PDB entry 3MMA | X-ray diffraction, 2.30 A resolution | chains A and B of the 4 polymer chains in the assembly

Chain A:
Protein: Sulfite reductase, dissimilatory-type subunit alpha
Source organism: Archaeoglobus fulgidus
Notes: EC 1.8.99.3
Reference sequence: Q59109 (DSRA_ARCFU); residues 0-417 here correspond to UniProt positions 1-418 (UniProt number = residue number + 1)
Amino-acid sequence (418 residues; row label = number of the first residue in the row; numbering starts at 0):
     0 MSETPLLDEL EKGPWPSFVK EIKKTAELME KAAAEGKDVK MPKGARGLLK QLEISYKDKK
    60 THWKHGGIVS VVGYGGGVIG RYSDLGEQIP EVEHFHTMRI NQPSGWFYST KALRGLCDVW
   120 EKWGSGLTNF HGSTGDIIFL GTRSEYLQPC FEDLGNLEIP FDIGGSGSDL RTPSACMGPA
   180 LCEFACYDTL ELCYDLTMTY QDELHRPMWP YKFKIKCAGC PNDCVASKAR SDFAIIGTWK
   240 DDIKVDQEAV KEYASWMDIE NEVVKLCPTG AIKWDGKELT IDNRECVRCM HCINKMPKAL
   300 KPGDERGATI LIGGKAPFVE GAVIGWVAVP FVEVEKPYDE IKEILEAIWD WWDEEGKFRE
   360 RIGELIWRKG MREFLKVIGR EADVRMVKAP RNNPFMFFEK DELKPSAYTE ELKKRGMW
Disordered / not traced: 0
Bound ions: 4Fe-4S cluster Fe site 1: C175, C181, C219, C223; siroheme Fe near C223 (its only coordinating residue here); 4Fe-4S cluster Fe site 2: C266, C285, C288, C291
Ligand contacts:
  - 4Fe-4S cluster (SF4), molecule 1: C175, M176, G177, C181, F183, A184, A217, G218, C219, N221, D222, C223
  - 4Fe-4S cluster (SF4), molecule 2: I242, C266, P267, T268, A270, I271, I280, C285, V286, R287, C288, M289, H290, C291
  - siroheme (SRM), molecule 1: I78, R80, T96, R98, N128, G131, S132, T133, G134, D135, I137, Y210, K211, K213, K215, R229, K314, A315, P316, F317, R358, R360
  - siroheme (SRM), molecule 2: W105, C175, M176, C181, E182, F183, N221, D222, C223, V224, A225, N293

Chain B:
Protein: Sulfite reductase, dissimilatory-type subunit beta
Source organism: Archaeoglobus fulgidus
Notes: EC 1.8.99.3
Reference sequence: Q59110 (DSRB_ARCFU); residues 1-366 here = UniProt positions 1-366
Amino-acid sequence (366 residues; row label = number of the first residue in the row):
     1 MVVEGVKTDF GPPYFRDLLH PVIAKNYGKW KYHEVVKPGV IKRVAESGDV IYVVRFGTPR
    61 LLSIYTVREL CDIADKYSDG YLRWTSRNNV EFFVTDESKI DDLINEVQER VGFPCGGTWD
   121 AVKGEYGLSN IVHTQGWIHC HTPAIDASGI VKAVMDELYE YFTDHKLPAM CRISLACCAN
   181 MCGAVHASDI AIVGIHRTPP IPNDEAIRKT CEIPSTVAAC PTGALKPDMK NKTIKVDVEK
   241 CMYCGNCYTM CPGMPLFDPE NDGAAIMVGG KLSEARRMPE LSKVVVPWVP NEPPRWPTLV
   301 KYVKQILEAW AANANKHERL IEWVDRIGWE RFFELTGLEF TQHLIDDYRI TPYFYSEFRA
   361 STQFKW
Disordered / not traced: 1-3
Disulfide bonds: C211-C251
Bound ions: 4Fe-4S cluster Fe site 1: C140, C177, C178, C182; siroheme Fe near C182 (its only coordinating residue here); 4Fe-4S cluster Fe site 2: C220, C241, C244, C247
Ligand contacts:
  - 4Fe-4S cluster (SF4), molecule 1: T134, Q135, G136, C140, T142, P143, A176, C177, C178, N180, M181, C182
  - 4Fe-4S cluster (SF4), molecule 2: P200, A219, C220, P221, T222, A224, L225, V236, K240, C241, M242, Y243, C244, G245, N246, C247, L256
  - siroheme (SRM), molecule 1: H33, V35, I41, R43, R55, R83, T85, S86, R87, N89, E91, G117, T118, W119, A121, Y126, S129, M170, R172, K271, L272, S273, A275, R276, R319
  - siroheme (SRM), molecule 2: R60, T134, Q135, H139, C140, H141, T142, N180, M181, C182, G183, T249
Curated features (UniProtKB/Swiss-Prot):
  - binding site ([4Fe-4S] cluster): C140, C177, C178, C182, C220, C241, C244, C247
  - binding site (siroheme): C182

Interface between chain A and chain B:
Pairs across the interface (303):
  L5(A) with P294(B)
  E8(A) with P294(B); R295(B), hydrogen bond (backbone-side chain)
  L9(A) with G149(B); K152(B); P294(B); R295(B)
  K11(A) with K152(B), hydrogen bond (backbone-side chain); D156(B); R295(B), hydrogen bond (backbone-side chain)
  G12(A) with K152(B), hydrogen bond (backbone-side chain); D156(B)
  P13(A) with D156(B); Y159(B)
  W14(A) with G57(B); T58(B); N130(B); K152(B), hydrogen bond (backbone-side chain); M155(B), hydrophobic; D156(B), hydrogen bond (backbone-side chain); Y159(B); F162(B), hydrophobic
  P15(A) with P59(B); G112(B); F113(B), hydrophobic; P114(B)
  F17(A) with I138(B), hydrophobic; S148(B); G149(B)
  K19(A) with V111(B), hydrogen bond (side chain-backbone)
  E20(A) with P59(B); L61(B); L62(B); S63(B), hydrogen bond (side chain-backbone); T66(B), hydrogen bond; F113(B)
  I21(A) with L61(B), hydrophobic
  K23(A) with S63(B); T66(B), hydrogen bond; E69(B), salt bridge
  T24(A) with S63(B), hydrogen bond; Y65(B)
  L27(A) with Y65(B), hydrogen bond (backbone-side chain)
  M28(A) with Y65(B), hydrogen bond
  L47(A) with I138(B)
  L51(A) with W137(B); I138(B), hydrophobic
  S54(A) with W137(B)
  Y55(A) with W137(B), hydrophobic; D146(B), hydrogen bond; G149(B), hydrogen bond (side chain-backbone); P293(B); W296(B)
  D57(A) with P259(B)
  K58(A) with W137(B); P259(B); E260(B), salt bridge; N291(B); P293(B)
  K59(A) with W137(B)
  T60(A) with W137(B); C140(B), hydrogen bond (side chain-backbone); H141(B); P143(B); F257(B)
  W62(A) with W137(B), hydrogen bond (side chain-backbone); I138(B), hydrogen bond (side chain-backbone); H139(B); C140(B); H141(B)
  K63(A) with H141(B)
  H64(A) with H141(B); Y248(B), hydrogen bond (side chain-backbone); T249(B); P252(B)
  Y73(A) with T8(B); D9(B), hydrogen bond (side chain-backbone)
  R80(A) with H139(B), hydrogen bond (side chain-backbone); H141(B), hydrogen bond
  F94(A) with H139(B), hydrogen bond (backbone-side chain)
  T96(A) with H139(B)
  N100(A) with P12(B)
  Q101(A) with P12(B)
  P102(A) with L18(B), hydrophobic
  S103(A) with F15(B)
  G104(A) with R83(B), hydrogen bond (backbone-side chain); W84(B)
  W105(A) with R83(B); W84(B), hydrogen bond (backbone-backbone); T85(B); S86(B)
  F106(A) with L18(B); L19(B), hydrophobic; L82(B); R83(B); F93(B), hydrophobic
  Y107(A) with L18(B); Y81(B); L82(B), hydrogen bond (backbone-backbone); W84(B), hydrophobic
  S108(A) with L18(B); G80(B); Y81(B)
  T109(A) with C71(B); A74(B); D75(B), hydrogen bond; G80(B), hydrogen bond (backbone-backbone)
  L112(A) with C71(B), hydrophobic; L82(B), hydrophobic; W84(B), hydrophobic
  R113(A) with C71(B); D72(B), salt bridge; D75(B), salt bridge
  C116(A) with I64(B); V67(B), hydrophobic; R68(B)
  D117(A) with R68(B), salt bridge
  E120(A) with I64(B); Y65(B), hydrogen bond; R68(B), salt bridge
  G125(A) with S63(B); I64(B), hydrogen bond (backbone-backbone)
  L126(A) with L62(B)
  T127(A) with R60(B); L61(B); L62(B), hydrogen bond (side chain-backbone); I64(B)
  N128(A) with R60(B); L61(B); Q135(B)
  F129(A) with R60(B), hydrogen bond (backbone-backbone); L62(B), hydrophobic; V67(B), hydrophobic; W84(B); N88(B)
  H130(A) with R60(B), hydrogen bond (backbone-side chain); W84(B); N88(B), hydrogen bond (backbone-side chain)
  G131(A) with R60(B)
  S132(A) with R60(B); G183(B)
  L139(A) with L61(B), hydrophobic; Q135(B); I138(B), hydrophobic; H139(B)
  F150(A) with K7(B)
  E151(A) with V6(B)
  G154(A) with K7(B); F10(B)
  N155(A) with K7(B), hydrogen bond
  I158(A) with P13(B), hydrophobic
  P159(A) with P13(B)
  F160(A) with F10(B); P13(B), hydrophobic
  D161(A) with D9(B), hydrogen bond (side chain-backbone); F10(B), hydrogen bond (side chain-backbone); G11(B), hydrogen bond (side chain-backbone)
  M176(A) with R43(B); R83(B)
  P178(A) with Y27(B), hydrophobic; G28(B), hydrogen bond (backbone-backbone); W30(B), hydrogen bond (backbone-side chain)
  A179(A) with I23(B); Y27(B), hydrophobic; W30(B), hydrogen bond (backbone-side chain)
  L180(A) with I23(B), hydrophobic; W30(B); R43(B), hydrogen bond (backbone-side chain); F93(B), hydrophobic
  C181(A) with W30(B)
  E182(A) with W30(B); K31(B); Y32(B); H33(B), salt bridge; R43(B), salt bridge
  D187(A) with R16(B), salt bridge; Y27(B), hydrogen bond
  L189(A) with F15(B), hydrophobic; Y27(B)
  E190(A) with Y14(B), hydrogen bond; F15(B); R16(B), salt bridge
  Y193(A) with P12(B); Y14(B), hydrophobic
  T196(A) with P12(B)
  M197(A) with F10(B); G11(B)
  Q200(A) with D9(B); F10(B); G11(B)
  H204(A) with D9(B)
  R205(A) with D9(B), salt bridge
  P220(A) with E274(B); T362(B)
  N221(A) with S273(B)
  C223(A) with S86(B), hydrogen bond (backbone-side chain)
  A225(A) with A184(B), hydrophobic; L272(B), hydrophobic
  K227(A) with L272(B), hydrogen bond (side chain-backbone); E274(B), salt bridge; P279(B)
  A228(A) with H186(B), hydrogen bond (backbone-side chain); L272(B), hydrophobic
  R229(A) with G183(B); A184(B)
  W238(A) with W366(B), hydrogen bond (backbone-side chain)
  K239(A) with W366(B)
  Y252(A) with V122(B), hydrophobic
  W255(A) with V122(B), hydrophobic; K123(B)
  M256(A) with V122(B)
  E261(A) with V122(B); K316(B), salt bridge; H317(B)
  L265(A) with R276(B); H317(B)
  P267(A) with R276(B); Q363(B)
  T268(A) with K365(B)
  R283(A) with K365(B)
  E284(A) with K365(B), salt bridge
  C285(A) with F364(B)
  V286(A) with T362(B); Q363(B); F364(B); K365(B)
  R287(A) with T362(B); F364(B), hydrogen bond (side chain-backbone); W366(B)
  C288(A) with E274(B); A275(B), hydrogen bond (backbone-backbone); R276(B)
  H290(A) with R276(B), hydrogen bond; H317(B)
  N293(A) with A121(B); V122(B); A275(B)
  K294(A) with A121(B), hydrogen bond (side chain-backbone); V122(B), hydrogen bond (side chain-backbone); H317(B), hydrogen bond
  P296(A) with H33(B); V122(B)
  K297(A) with Y32(B); E34(B), salt bridge
  T308(A) with F364(B)
  L310(A) with T362(B)
  K314(A) with H186(B), hydrogen bond (backbone-side chain)
  A315(A) with N180(B)
  P316(A) with A179(B); M181(B), hydrophobic
  F317(A) with A179(B); N180(B); C244(B); N246(B)
  V318(A) with P221(B); Y348(B), hydrogen bond (backbone-side chain)
  E319(A) with I350(B); T351(B), hydrogen bond (backbone-side chain)
  G320(A) with T351(B)
  A321(A) with H186(B)
  V322(A) with H186(B); Y355(B)
  I323(A) with E280(B); L281(B), hydrophobic; Y355(B), hydrogen bond (backbone-side chain); A360(B)
  G324(A) with A360(B); S361(B)
  W325(A) with Y355(B), hydrophobic; F358(B); R359(B); A360(B), hydrophobic
  V326(A) with R359(B), hydrogen bond (backbone-backbone); S361(B)
  P329(A) with F364(B); W366(B)
  F330(A) with W366(B), hydrophobic
  F357(A) with S215(B)
  R358(A) with N246(B); T249(B); M250(B), hydrogen bond
  W366(A) with P352(B); F354(B); Y355(B), hydrophobic
  V383(A) with R359(B)
  R384(A) with R359(B), hydrogen bond (backbone-side chain); F364(B); K365(B), hydrogen bond (side chain-backbone); W366(B), hydrogen bond (side chain-backbone)
  M385(A) with F358(B); R359(B), hydrogen bond (backbone-backbone)
  V386(A) with E357(B); R359(B), hydrogen bond (backbone-side chain)
  K387(A) with M278(B); S356(B); E357(B), hydrogen bond (backbone-backbone); F358(B); R359(B)
  A388(A) with E357(B), hydrogen bond (backbone-backbone)
  P389(A) with E357(B)
  R390(A) with E357(B)
  N391(A) with Y353(B); E357(B), hydrogen bond (backbone-side chain)
Other interface residues (no listed pair), chain A (146 interface residues in all): S16, A31, H95, A111, W119, I137, Q147, F183, D201, V224, I235, M370
Other interface residues (no listed pair), chain B (127 interface residues in all): V53, G124, T134, A187, C251

Summary:
146 residues of chain A face 127 of chain B across their interface, with 68 hydrogen bonds and 15 salt
bridges. Among the polar pairs are K23(A)-E69(B), K58(A)-E260(B) and R113(A)-D72(B). Siroheme is bound between
chain A and chain B. Chain A binds 4Fe-4S cluster.
Chain A is Sulfite reductase, dissimilatory-type subunit alpha and chain B is Sulfite reductase,
dissimilatory-type subunit beta, both from Archaeoglobus fulgidus; the structure, Dissimilatory sulfite
reductase phosphate complex, was determined by X-ray diffraction together with 3MM5, 3MM6, 3MM7, 3MM8, 3MM9
and 3MMB from the same study.
